8AQ5 - chain A; structure by X-ray diffraction, 1.80 A resolution.

# Chain A
Molecule: GTPase KRas
Source organism: Homo sapiens
Reference sequence: P01116 (RASK_HUMAN), isoform P01116-2; residues 1-169 here = UniProt positions 1-169
Amino-acid sequence (170 residues; each row starts with the number of its first residue; numbering starts at 0):
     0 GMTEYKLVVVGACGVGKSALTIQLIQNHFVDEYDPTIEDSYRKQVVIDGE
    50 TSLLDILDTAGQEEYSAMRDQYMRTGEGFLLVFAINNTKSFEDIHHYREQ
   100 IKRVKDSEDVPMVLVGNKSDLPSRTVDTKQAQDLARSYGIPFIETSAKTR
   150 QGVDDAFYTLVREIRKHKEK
Unresolved in the structure: 0, 168-169
Construct notes: expression tag (0); engineered mutation Cys-12 (Gly in P01116), Ser-51 (Cys in P01116), Leu-80 (Cys in P01116), Ser-118 (Cys in P01116)
UniProt features mapped onto this chain:
  - motif: Tyr-32 to Tyr-40 (Effector region)
  - binding site (GTP): Gly-10, Ala-11, Gly-13 to Ala-18, Val-29 to Thr-35, Ala-59, Gly-60, Asn-116, Lys-117, Asp-119
  - modified residue: Met-1 (N-acetylmethionine), Thr-2 (N-acetylthreonine), Lys-104 (N6-acetyllysine)
  - glycosylation: Thr-35 (Microbial infection: O-linked (Glc) threonine)
Covalent attachments: compound NZ6 linked to Cys-12
Ion coordination: Mg2+: Ser-17 (together with GDP)
Residues lining bound ligands:
  - GDP (guanosine-5'-diphosphate): Ala-11, Gly-13, Val-14, Gly-15, Lys-16, Ser-17, Ala-18, Phe-28, Val-29, Asp-30, Glu-31, Tyr-32, Asn-116, Lys-117, Asp-119, Leu-120, Ser-145, Ala-146, Lys-147
  - NZ6 (1-[6-[4-(5-chloranyl-6-methyl-1H-indazol-4-yl)-5-methyl-3-phenyl-pyrazol-1-yl]-2-azaspiro[3.3]heptan-2-yl]propan-1-one): Gly-10, Lys-16, Pro-34, Thr-58, Ala-59, Gly-60, Gln-61, Glu-62, Glu-63, Tyr-64, Ser-65, Arg-68, Asp-69, Met-72, His-95, Tyr-96, Gln-99, Ile-100, Arg-102, Val-103

# Summary
Ligands of chain A: GDP. Compound NZ6 is covalently linked to Cys-12. From UniProt: 20 GTP-binding residues.
Chain A is GTPase KRas (Homo sapiens); the structure, Kras G12C in complex with GDP and compound 16, was
determined by X-ray diffraction together with 8AQ7 from the same study.
